6XSA - chains A and B; structure by X-ray diffraction, 1.83 A resolution.

== Chain A ==
Protein: Vacuolar protein sorting-associated protein 29
Source organism: Homo sapiens
UniProt: Q9UBQ0 (VPS29_HUMAN); numbering as in UniProt (aligned over 1-182)
Chain sequence (192 residues; each row starts with the number of its first residue; numbers below 1 keep their minus sign (Gly-9 is residue -9)):
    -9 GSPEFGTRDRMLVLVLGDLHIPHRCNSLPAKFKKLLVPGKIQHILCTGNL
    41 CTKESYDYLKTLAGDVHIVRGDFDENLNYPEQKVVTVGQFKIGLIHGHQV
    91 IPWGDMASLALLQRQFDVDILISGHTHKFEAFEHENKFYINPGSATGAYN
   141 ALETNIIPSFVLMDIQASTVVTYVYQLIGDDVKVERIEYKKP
Not modelled in the structure: -9 to -1
Differences from the reference sequence: expression tag (-9 to 0)
Swiss-Prot annotation at these positions:
  - binding site (Zn(2+)): Asp8, His10, Asn39, Asp62, His86, His115, His117
  - modified residue: Lys50 (N6-acetyllysine)
  - mutagenesis: Asp8 (D8A: Loss of in vitro protein phosphatase activity), Asn39 (N39A: Loss of in vitro protein phosphatase activity; N39D: No effect on in vitro protein phosphatase activity), Asp62 (D62A/N: Loss of in vitro protein phosphatase activity), Leu67 (L67D: Impairs interaction with VPS35L), His86 (H86A: Loss of in vitro protein phosphatase activity), Val90 (V90D: Impairs interaction with VPS35), Ile91 (I91D: Impairs interaction with VPS35. Impairs interaction with VPS35L and CCC complex association), Trp93 (W93A: Impairs interaction with VPS35L and CCC complex association), His117 (H117A: Loss of in vitro protein phosphatase activity), Leu152 (L152E: Impairs interaction with TBC1D5. Impairs interaction with VPS35L), Tyr165 (Y165A: Impairs interaction with VPS35L), Val174 (V174D: Impairs interaction with VPS35L)

== Chain B ==
Protein: 48V-tyr-leu-pro-thr-ile-thr-gly-val-gly-his-leu-trp-his-pro-leu
Chain sequence (16 residues; row label = number of the first residue in the row; numbering starts at 0):
     0 XYLPTITGVGHLWHPL
Modified residues: 48V ({[(2R)-2,3-diamino-3-oxopropyl]sulfanyl}acetic acid) at position 0
Covalently attached groups: covalent link 48V_0-Leu15

== Interface between chain A and chain B ==
Pairs across the interface (28; chain A residue first):
  Leu2(A) - Pro14(B)  hydrophobic
  Leu25(A) - Leu15(B)
  Lys30(A) - Pro14(B)
  Leu152(A) - Pro14(B)  hydrophobic
  Leu152(A) - Leu15(B)  hydrophobic
  Asp154(A) - Pro14(B)
  Tyr163(A) - Trp12(B)
  Tyr163(A) - His13(B)
  Tyr163(A) - Pro14(B)
  Val164(A) - Ile5(B)  hydrophobic
  Tyr165(A) - His13(B)  hydrogen bond
  Tyr165(A) - Pro14(B)
  Tyr165(A) - Leu15(B)
  Gln166(A) - Ile5(B)
  Val172(A) - Leu2(B)
  Val172(A) - Pro3(B)
  Lys173(A) - Pro3(B)
  Lys173(A) - Thr4(B)
  Lys173(A) - Ile5(B)
  Val174(A) - Leu2(B)  hydrophobic
  Val174(A) - Pro3(B)  hydrogen bond (backbone-backbone)
  Val174(A) - Thr4(B)
  Val174(A) - Ile5(B)  hydrogen bond (backbone-backbone)
  Val174(A) - Leu11(B)  hydrophobic
  Glu175(A) - Thr4(B)
  Glu175(A) - Ile5(B)  hydrogen bond (side chain-backbone)
  Glu175(A) - Thr6(B)  hydrogen bond (side chain-backbone)
  Arg176(A) - Leu11(B)
Interface residues without a listed pair, chain A (17 interface residues in all): Leu26, Ile31, Phe150
The authors on this interface:
  - interface residues, chain A: Leu2(A), Leu25(A), Leu152(A), Tyr163(A), Tyr165(A), Val172(A), Lys173(A), Val174(A)

== In short ==
Chain A and chain B form an interface of 17 and 10 residues respectively; the contacts include 5 hydrogen
bonds. Polar pairs include Tyr165(A)-His13(B), Glu175(A)-Ile5(B) and Glu175(A)-Thr6(B). Curated annotation
(UniProt) lists 7 Zn2+-binding residues and 12 mutagenesis sites on chain A. The paper reports interface
residues Leu2(A), Leu25(A) and Leu152(A) among others.
Chain A is Vacuolar protein sorting-associated protein 29 (Homo sapiens) and chain B is
48V-tyr-leu-pro-thr-ile-thr-gly-val-gly-his-leu-trp-his-pro-leu; the structure, Crystal structure of human
Vps29 complexed with RaPID-derived cyclic peptide RT-L2, was determined by X-ray diffraction together with
6XS9, 6XS5, 6XS7 and 6XS8 from the same study.
